Entry 8A4M (X-ray diffraction, 1.98 A resolution); this record covers chain A.

[Chain A]
Name: Metallo-beta-lactamase VIM-2-like protein
From: Pseudomonas aeruginosa
Reference sequence: B8QIQ9 (B8QIQ9_PSEAI); residue numbers follow UniProt; this construct covers 27-266
Sequence (240 residues; each row starts with the number of its first residue):
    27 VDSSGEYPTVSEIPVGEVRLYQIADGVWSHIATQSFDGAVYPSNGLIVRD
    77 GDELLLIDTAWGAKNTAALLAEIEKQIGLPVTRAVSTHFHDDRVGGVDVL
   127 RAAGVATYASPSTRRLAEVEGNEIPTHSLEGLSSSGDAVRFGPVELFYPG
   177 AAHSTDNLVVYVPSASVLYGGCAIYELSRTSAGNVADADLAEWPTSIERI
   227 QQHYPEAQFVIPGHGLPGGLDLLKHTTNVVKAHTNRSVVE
Unresolved in the structure: 27-30, 263-266
Bound ions: Zn2+ site 1: H114, H116, H179 (together with L2R); Zn2+ site 2: D118, C198, H240 (together with L2R); Zn2+ site 3: H153, H251 (together with acetate ion)
Residues lining bound ligands: L2R ((2S)-2-[bis(1H-imidazol-4-ylmethyl)amino]-5-(3-phenyl-5-sulfanylidene-1H-1,2,4-triazol-4-yl)pentanoic acid): F62, Y67, W87, H114, H116, D117, D118, H179, C198, R205, G209, N210, H240
Reported in the primary citation:
  - Zn2+ coordination: H116
  - binding site for L2R: F62, Y67, W87

[Summary]
Chain A binds compound L2R. H114, H116 and H179 form the Zn2+ site 1. D118, C198 and H240 coordinate Zn2+ site
2. The paper reports a binding site for L2R at F62, Y67 and W87; Zn2+ coordination by H116.
Chain A is Metallo-beta-lactamase VIM-2-like protein (Pseudomonas aeruginosa); the structure, Crystal
structure of the VIM-2 acquired metallo-beta-Lactamase in complex with compound 8 (JMV-7061), was determined
by X-ray diffraction together with 8A76 from the same study.
